Entry 5ENW (X-ray diffraction, 1.85 A resolution); this record covers chains A and C of the 3 polymer chains in the assembly.

Chain A:
Name: HLA class I histocompatibility antigen, A-2 alpha chain
Source organism: Homo sapiens
Reference sequence: P01892 (1A02_HUMAN); residues 1-274 here correspond to UniProt positions 25-298 (UniProt number = residue number + 24)
Sequence (274 residues; row label = number of the first residue in the row):
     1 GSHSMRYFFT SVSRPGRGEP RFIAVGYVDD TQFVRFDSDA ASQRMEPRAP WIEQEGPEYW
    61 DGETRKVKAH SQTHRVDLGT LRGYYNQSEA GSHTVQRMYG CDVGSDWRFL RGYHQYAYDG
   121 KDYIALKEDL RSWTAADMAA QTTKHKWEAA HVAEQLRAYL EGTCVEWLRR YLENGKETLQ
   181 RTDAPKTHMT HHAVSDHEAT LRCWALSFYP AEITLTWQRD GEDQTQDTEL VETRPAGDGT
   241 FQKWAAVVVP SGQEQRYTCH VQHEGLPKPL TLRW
Disulfides: C101-C164, C203-C259

Chain C:
Name: Peptide G9L
Sequence (9 residues; row label = number of the first residue in the row):
     1 GLKEGIPAL

How chain A and chain C interact:
Residue-residue contacts (43; chain A residue first):
  M5(A) - G1(C)
  Y7(A) - G1(C)  hydrogen bond (side chain-backbone)
  Y7(A) - L2(C)  hydrophobic
  F9(A) - L2(C)  hydrophobic
  M45(A) - L2(C)  hydrophobic
  E63(A) - G1(C)
  E63(A) - L2(C)  hydrogen bond (side chain-backbone)
  R65(A) - E4(C)  salt bridge
  K66(A) - L2(C)  hydrogen bond (side chain-backbone)
  K66(A) - K3(C)
  K66(A) - E4(C)
  V67(A) - L2(C)
  H70(A) - K3(C)
  H70(A) - I6(C)
  T73(A) - I6(C)
  T73(A) - P7(C)
  T73(A) - A8(C)
  H74(A) - I6(C)
  D77(A) - A8(C)
  D77(A) - L9(C)  hydrogen bond (side chain-backbone)
  T80(A) - L9(C)
  L81(A) - L9(C)  hydrophobic
  Y84(A) - L9(C)
  R97(A) - I6(C)
  R97(A) - P7(C)  hydrogen bond (side chain-backbone)
  Y99(A) - L2(C)
  Y99(A) - K3(C)  hydrogen bond (side chain-backbone)
  Y99(A) - I6(C)  hydrophobic
  Y116(A) - L9(C)  hydrophobic
  Y123(A) - L9(C)  hydrophobic
  T143(A) - L9(C)  hydrogen bond (side chain-backbone)
  K146(A) - L9(C)  hydrogen bond (side chain-backbone)
  W147(A) - P7(C)
  W147(A) - A8(C)  hydrogen bond (side chain-backbone)
  W147(A) - L9(C)  hydrophobic
  V152(A) - P7(C)  hydrophobic
  Q155(A) - K3(C)
  L156(A) - K3(C)
  Y159(A) - G1(C)  hydrogen bond (side chain-backbone)
  Y159(A) - L2(C)
  Y159(A) - K3(C)
  W167(A) - G1(C)
  Y171(A) - G1(C)  hydrogen bond (side chain-backbone)
Interface residues without a listed pair, chain A (30 interface residues in all): Y59, H114
The authors on this interface:
  - pairs named by the authors: T80(A)-L9(C), Y84(A)-L9(C), T143(A)-L9(C) (hydrogen bond), K146(A)-L9(C) (hydrogen bond), W147(A)-L9(C)
  - interface residues, chain A: W147(A)

Summary:
Chain A and chain C form an interface of 30 and 8 residues respectively; the contacts include 11 hydrogen
bonds and 1 salt bridge. Polar pairs include R65(A)-E4(C), Y7(A)-G1(C) and E63(A)-L2(C). The authors report
contacts between T80(A) and L9(C), Y84(A) and L9(C) and W147(A) and L9(C); hydrogen bonds between T143(A) and
L9(C) and K146(A) and L9(C). The paper reports the interface residue W147(A).
Here chain A is HLA class I histocompatibility antigen, A-2 alpha chain (Homo sapiens) and chain C is Peptide
G9L. Entry 5ENW (Structure of HLA-A2:01 with peptide G9L) was determined by X-ray diffraction together with
5EOT, 5F7D, 5F9J, 5FA3, 5FA4 and 5FDW from the same study.
